Entry 2JBL (X-ray diffraction, 2.40 A resolution); this record covers chains L and M of the 4 polymer chains in the assembly.

== Chain L ==
Protein: Reaction center protein L chain
From: Blastochloris viridis
UniProt: P06009 (RCEL_RHOVI); residues 1-273 here = UniProt positions 1-273
Chain sequence (273 residues; each row starts with the number of its first residue):
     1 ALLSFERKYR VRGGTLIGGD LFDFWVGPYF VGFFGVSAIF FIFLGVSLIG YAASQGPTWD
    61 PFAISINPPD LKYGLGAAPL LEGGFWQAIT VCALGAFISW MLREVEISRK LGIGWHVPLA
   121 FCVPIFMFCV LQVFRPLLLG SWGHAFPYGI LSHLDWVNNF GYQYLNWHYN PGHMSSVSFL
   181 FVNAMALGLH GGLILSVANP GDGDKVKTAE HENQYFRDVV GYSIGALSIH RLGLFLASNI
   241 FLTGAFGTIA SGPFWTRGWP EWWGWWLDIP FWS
Metal / ion sites: bacteriochlorophyll b Mg site 1 near His153 (its only coordinating residue here); bacteriochlorophyll b Mg site 2 near His173 (its only coordinating residue here); Fe ion: His190, His230 (shared with His217(M), Glu232(M), His264(M) of chain M)
Residues lining bound ligands:
  - bacteriochlorophyll b (BCB), molecule 1: Val46, Ile49, Phe97, Phe128, Leu131, Phe146, Ile150, Leu151, His153, Leu154, Trp156, Val157
  - bacteriochlorophyll b (BCB), molecule 2: Phe97, Phe121, Pro124, Ile125, Met127, Phe128, Leu131, Val157, Asn158, Phe160, Gly161, Tyr162, Trp167, His168, Gly172, His173, Ser176, Val177, Leu180, Phe181, Ile240, Phe241, Gly244, Ala245, Gly247, Thr248
  - bacteriochlorophyll b (BCB), molecule 3: Val157, Tyr162, His168, Phe181
  - bacteriochlorophyll b (BCB), molecule 4: His168, His173, Met174, Val177, Ser178, Phe181, Val182, Met185, Val220, Gly221
  - bacteriopheophytin b (BPB), molecule 1: Phe41, Ile42, Gly45, Ile49, Ile89, Cys92, Ala93, Ala96, Phe97, Trp100, Glu104, Val117, Ala120, Phe121, Val123, Pro124, Phe128, Phe146, Tyr148, Gly149, Ile150, His153, Ala237, Ser238, Phe241
  - bacteriopheophytin b (BPB), molecule 2: Phe181, Ala184, Met185, Leu189, Val219, Val220
  - menaquinone-7 (MQ7): Val26, Tyr29, Phe30, Val31, Gly35, Ile39, Ile42, Trp100, Arg103
  - stigmatellin a (SMA): Phe179, Val182, Met185, Ala186, Leu189, His190, Leu193, Ile194, Ala209, Glu212, Asn213, Phe216, Val220, Tyr222, Ser223, Ile224, Gly225, Ala226, Ile229, Leu232, Phe235, Leu236

== Chain M ==
Protein: Reaction center protein M chain
From: Blastochloris viridis
UniProt: P06010 (RCEM_RHOVI); residues 1-323 here = UniProt positions 1-323
Chain sequence (323 residues; row label = number of the first residue in the row):
     1 ADYQTIYTQI QARGPHITVS GEWGDNDRVG KPFYSYWLGK IGDAQIGPIY LGASGIAAFA
    61 FGSTAILIIL FNMAAEVHFD PLQFFRQFFW LGLYPPKAQY GMGIPPLHDG GWWLMAGLFM
   121 TLSLGSWWIR VYSRARALGL GTHIAWNFAA AIFFVLCIGC IHPTLVGSWS EGVPFGIWPH
   181 IDWLTAFSIR YGNFYYCPWH GFSIGFAYGC GLLFAAHGAT ILAVARFGGD REIEQITDRG
   241 TAVERAALFW RWTIGFNATI ESVHRWGWFF SLMVMVSASV GILLTGTFVD NWYLWCVKHG
   301 AAPDYPAYLP ATPDPASLPG APK
Metal / ion sites: bacteriochlorophyll b Mg site 1 near His180 (its only coordinating residue here); bacteriochlorophyll b Mg site 2 near His200 (its only coordinating residue here); Fe ion: His217, Glu232, His264 (shared with His190(L), His230(L) of chain L)
Residues lining bound ligands:
  - bacteriochlorophyll b (BCB), molecule 1: Ile46, Met120, Phe154, Val155, Ile158, Val173, Ile177, Trp178, His180, Ile181, Trp183, Leu184
  - bacteriochlorophyll b (BCB), molecule 2: Gly62, Ala65, Ile66, Ile69, Met120, Leu124, Phe148, Ala151, Ile152, Phe154, Val155, Ile158, Trp183, Leu184, Thr185, Phe187, Ser188, Asn193, Phe194, Tyr195, Cys197, His200, Ser203, Ile204, Ala207, Tyr208, Val274, Met275, Ala278, Gly281, Ile282
  - bacteriochlorophyll b (BCB), molecule 3: Leu184, Tyr195, Tyr208
  - bacteriochlorophyll b (BCB), molecule 4: Tyr195, His200, Gly201, Ile204, Gly205, Tyr208, Gly209, Leu212, Phe270
  - bacteriopheophytin b (BPB), molecule 1: Ala58, Phe59, Gly62, Ser63, Ile66, Ser123, Leu124, Trp127, Val131, Ile144, Asn147, Phe148, Ala151, Ser271, Val274, Met275
  - bacteriopheophytin b (BPB), molecule 2: Tyr208, Gly211, Leu212, Ala215, Ala216, Trp250, Thr253, Ile254
  - menaquinone-7 (MQ7): Leu212, Leu213, Ala216, His217, Thr220, Val243, Ala246, Ala247, Trp250, Ile254, Phe256, Asn257, Ala258, Thr259, Ile260, Val263, Trp266, Phe270
  - 15-cis-1,2-dihydroneurosporene (NS5): Ile66, Ile69, Leu70, Phe88, Trp113, Leu114, Gly117, Leu118, Met120, Thr121, Val155, Leu156, Ile158, Gly159, Cys160, Trp169, Val173, Pro174, Phe175, Gly176, Ile177, His180

== Interface between chain L and chain M ==
Contacting residue pairs (190):
  Leu3(L) - Leu248(M)  hydrophobic
  Leu3(L) - Arg251(M)
  Leu3(L) - Asn257(M)
  Phe5(L) - Arg239(M)
  Phe5(L) - Glu244(M)
  Phe5(L) - Leu248(M)  hydrophobic
  Glu6(L) - Leu248(M)
  Glu6(L) - Arg251(M)
  Glu6(L) - Trp252(M)  hydrogen bond
  Lys8(L) - Glu244(M)  salt bridge
  Tyr9(L) - Thr241(M)  hydrogen bond
  Tyr9(L) - Glu244(M)  hydrogen bond
  Tyr9(L) - Arg245(M)
  Tyr9(L) - Leu248(M)  hydrophobic
  Tyr9(L) - Trp252(M)
  Arg10(L) - Trp252(M)
  Trp25(L) - Trp252(M)
  Pro28(L) - Arg251(M)
  Pro28(L) - Trp252(M)
  Pro28(L) - Gly255(M)
  Tyr29(L) - Trp252(M)
  Tyr29(L) - Ile254(M)
  Tyr29(L) - Gly255(M)
  Phe30(L) - Trp252(M)  hydrogen bond (backbone-backbone)
  Asp60(L) - Gly300(M)
  Phe62(L) - Ala301(M)
  Ala63(L) - Ala301(M)
  Ala63(L) - Pro303(M)
  Asp70(L) - Tyr308(M)
  Trp100(L) - Thr253(M)
  Arg103(L) - Trp252(M)  hydrogen bond (side chain-backbone)
  Arg103(L) - Thr253(M)  hydrogen bond (side chain-backbone)
  Glu104(L) - Phe249(M)
  Glu104(L) - Thr253(M)
  Ile107(L) - Phe249(M)  hydrophobic
  Ile107(L) - Trp252(M)
  Ile107(L) - Thr253(M)
  Ser108(L) - Phe249(M)
  Lys110(L) - Trp252(M)
  Leu111(L) - Arg245(M)  hydrogen bond (backbone-side chain)
  Leu111(L) - Phe249(M)  hydrophobic
  Leu111(L) - Trp252(M)  hydrophobic
  Gly112(L) - Phe227(M)
  Ile113(L) - Ala223(M)
  Ile113(L) - Val224(M)  hydrophobic
  Ile113(L) - Arg245(M)
  Gly114(L) - Ala223(M)  hydrogen bond (backbone-backbone)
  His116(L) - Thr5(M)  hydrogen bond
  His116(L) - Ala219(M)
  His116(L) - Leu222(M)
  His116(L) - Ala223(M)
  Val117(L) - Ala219(M)
  Val117(L) - Thr220(M)
  Val117(L) - Phe249(M)  hydrophobic
  Val117(L) - Trp250(M)  hydrophobic
  Leu151(L) - Ala301(M)
  Leu151(L) - Pro303(M)
  Ser152(L) - Tyr305(M)
  Leu154(L) - Tyr195(M)
  Asp155(L) - Tyr196(M)  hydrogen bond
  Asp155(L) - Pro303(M)
  Asp155(L) - Tyr305(M)  hydrogen bond
  Val157(L) - Tyr195(M)
  Asn158(L) - Asn193(M)
  Asn158(L) - Tyr195(M)
  Tyr162(L) - Thr185(M)
  Asn166(L) - Asp182(M)
  His168(L) - Ile181(M)
  His168(L) - Leu184(M)
  Tyr169(L) - Trp178(M)  hydrophobic
  Tyr169(L) - Asp182(M)  hydrogen bond
  Met174(L) - Trp178(M)  hydrophobic
  Leu180(L) - Ala207(M)
  Asn183(L) - Cys210(M)
  Asn183(L) - Gly211(M)  hydrogen bond (side chain-backbone)
  Asn183(L) - Phe214(M)
  Ala184(L) - Cys210(M)  hydrophobic
  Ala184(L) - Ser271(M)  hydrogen bond (backbone-side chain)
  Ala186(L) - Phe214(M)
  Leu187(L) - Cys210(M)  hydrophobic
  Leu187(L) - Leu213(M)  hydrophobic
  Leu187(L) - Phe214(M)
  Leu187(L) - Gly267(M)
  Gly188(L) - Asn147(M)
  Gly188(L) - Trp268(M)
  Gly188(L) - Ser271(M)
  Leu189(L) - Ile144(M)  hydrophobic
  His190(L) - His217(M)  hydrogen bond
  His190(L) - Glu232(M)  salt bridge
  His190(L) - His264(M)  hydrogen bond
  Gly191(L) - His264(M)
  Gly192(L) - His143(M)
  Gly192(L) - Ile144(M)
  Gly192(L) - Trp268(M)
  Leu193(L) - Ile144(M)
  Ile194(L) - Glu232(M)
  Ile194(L) - Ile233(M)  hydrophobic
  Ile194(L) - Ile236(M)  hydrophobic
  Ile194(L) - His264(M)
  Leu195(L) - His143(M)
  Leu195(L) - Glu261(M)
  Leu195(L) - Arg265(M)
  Ser196(L) - Leu140(M)
  Ser196(L) - Gly141(M)  hydrogen bond (backbone-backbone)
  Ser196(L) - His143(M)  hydrogen bond (backbone-side chain)
  Val197(L) - Leu140(M)  hydrophobic
  Val197(L) - Ile233(M)  hydrophobic
  Asn199(L) - Gly141(M)
  Asn199(L) - His143(M)
  Asn199(L) - Glu261(M)  hydrogen bond
  Asn199(L) - Arg265(M)  hydrogen bond
  Pro200(L) - Arg136(M)
  Pro200(L) - Gly139(M)
  Pro200(L) - Gly141(M)
  Val206(L) - Ile233(M)  hydrophobic
  Lys207(L) - Leu138(M)
  Lys207(L) - Gly139(M)  hydrogen bond (side chain-backbone)
  Lys207(L) - Leu140(M)
  Lys207(L) - Ile233(M)
  Glu210(L) - Val19(M)
  His211(L) - Val19(M)
  His211(L) - Leu138(M)  hydrogen bond (side chain-backbone)
  Glu212(L) - Ile233(M)
  Gln214(L) - Thr18(M)
  Gln214(L) - Val19(M)
  Gln214(L) - Arg28(M)  hydrogen bond
  Gln214(L) - Leu138(M)
  Tyr215(L) - Val131(M)  hydrogen bond (side chain-backbone)
  Tyr215(L) - Arg134(M)
  Tyr215(L) - Ala135(M)
  Tyr215(L) - Leu138(M)  hydrophobic
  Tyr215(L) - Leu140(M)  hydrophobic
  Tyr215(L) - Ile144(M)  hydrophobic
  Arg217(L) - Asp43(M)  salt bridge
  Arg217(L) - Gln45(M)
  Arg217(L) - Pro48(M)
  Arg217(L) - Ile49(M)
  Asp218(L) - Arg28(M)  salt bridge
  Asp218(L) - Ile49(M)
  Asp218(L) - Tyr50(M)  hydrogen bond (backbone-backbone)
  Asp218(L) - Arg130(M)  hydrogen bond (backbone-side chain)
  Asp218(L) - Arg134(M)  salt bridge
  Val219(L) - Trp127(M)
  Val219(L) - Arg130(M)  hydrogen bond (backbone-side chain)
  Val219(L) - Arg134(M)
  Val220(L) - Ile49(M)
  Gly221(L) - Ile46(M)
  Gly221(L) - Gly47(M)  hydrogen bond (backbone-backbone)
  Gly221(L) - Pro48(M)
  Gly221(L) - Ile49(M)
  Tyr222(L) - Leu38(M)
  Tyr222(L) - Gly42(M)
  Tyr222(L) - Asp43(M)  hydrogen bond (side chain-backbone)
  Tyr222(L) - Gln45(M)
  Tyr222(L) - Ile46(M)  hydrophobic
  Ser223(L) - Asp43(M)
  Ile224(L) - Gly42(M)
  Ile224(L) - Asp43(M)  hydrogen bond (backbone-backbone)
  Ala226(L) - Asp230(M)
  Leu227(L) - Gln4(M)
  Leu227(L) - Leu222(M)  hydrophobic
  Leu227(L) - Asp230(M)
  Ser228(L) - Ile41(M)  hydrogen bond (side chain-backbone)
  Ser228(L) - Gly42(M)
  Ile229(L) - Phe214(M)
  His230(L) - His217(M)  hydrogen bond
  His230(L) - Gly218(M)
  His230(L) - Ile221(M)
  His230(L) - Glu232(M)  salt bridge
  Arg231(L) - Gln4(M)  hydrogen bond (side chain-backbone)
  Arg231(L) - Thr5(M)  hydrogen bond (side chain-backbone)
  Arg231(L) - Ile6(M)  hydrogen bond (side chain-backbone)
  Arg231(L) - Tyr7(M)
  Arg231(L) - Ile41(M)  hydrogen bond (side chain-backbone)
  Gly233(L) - Phe214(M)
  Leu234(L) - Ala215(M)
  Leu234(L) - Leu222(M)  hydrophobic
  Ala237(L) - Gly211(M)
  Ala237(L) - Ala215(M)  hydrophobic
  Trp263(L) - Trp90(M)  hydrophobic
  Trp263(L) - Trp178(M)
  Trp266(L) - Phe85(M)
  Trp266(L) - Arg86(M)  hydrogen bond (side chain-backbone)
  Leu267(L) - Arg86(M)  hydrogen bond (backbone-side chain)
  Leu267(L) - Trp90(M)  hydrophobic
  Phe271(L) - Leu82(M)  hydrophobic
  Trp272(L) - Leu82(M)  hydrophobic
  Trp272(L) - Gln83(M)  hydrogen bond (backbone-side chain)
  Trp272(L) - Arg86(M)  hydrogen bond (backbone-side chain)
  Ser273(L) - Arg86(M)
Also at the interface, not in a pair above, chain L (93 interface residues in all): Ser4, Ser65, Ala120, Ala198, Asp202, Asp204, Phe216, Ile240, Asp268
Also at the interface, not in a pair above, chain M (96 interface residues in all): Ile17, Gln87, Phe89, Ile189, Tyr208, Ala216, Ala225, Thr237, Ala247, Ala302

== In short ==
The interface between chain L and chain M involves 93 residues on one side and 96 on the other, with 40
hydrogen bonds and 6 salt bridges. Polar pairs include Lys8(L)-Glu244(M), His190(L)-Glu232(M) and
Arg217(L)-Asp43(M).
Chain L is Reaction center protein L chain and chain M is Reaction center protein M chain, both from
Blastochloris viridis; the structure, Photosynthetic reaction center from blastochloris viridis, was
determined by X-ray diffraction, deposited together with 2IBZ.
